2MC6 - chains A and B; structure by solution NMR.

Chain A:
Protein: RNA polymerase inhibitor p7
From: Xanthomonas phage Xp10
UniProtKB: Q8LTJ5 (Q8LTJ5_9CAUD); numbering as in UniProt (aligned over 1-73)
Chain sequence (73 residues; numbered 1 to 73; the number before each row is that of its first residue):
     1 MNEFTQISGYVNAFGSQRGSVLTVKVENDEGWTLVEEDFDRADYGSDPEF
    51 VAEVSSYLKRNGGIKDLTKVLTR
Reported in the primary citation:
  - conformationally variable residues (order/disorder transition): K65 to R73
  - mutagenesis - R60E, L67A: unchanged binding to DNA-directed RNA polymerase subunit beta' (chain B)
  - mutagenesis - R60E: decreased binding to beta flap domain

Chain B:
Protein: DNA-directed RNA polymerase subunit beta'
Notes: EC 2.7.7.6
UniProtKB: Q8KTH8 (RPOC_XANOR); residues 1-10 here = UniProt positions 1-10
Chain sequence (10 residues; each row starts with the number of its first residue):
     1 MKDLLNLFNQ

How chain A and chain B interact:
Residue-residue contacts - 28 pairs, chain A then chain B:
  N2(A) - M1(B)
  N2(A) - L4(B)
  T5(A) - L5(B)
  Q6(A) - L5(B)
  I7(A) - L5(B)
  I7(A) - F8(B)
  S8(A) - N9(B)
  G15(A) - L4(B)
  G15(A) - L5(B)
  G15(A) - F8(B)
  S16(A) - L4(B)
  Q17(A) - M1(B)
  Q17(A) - D3(B)
  Q17(A) - L4(B)
  G19(A) - M1(B)
  R41(A) - M1(B)
  D47(A) - D3(B)
  D47(A) - L7(B)
  F50(A) - D3(B)
  F50(A) - L4(B)
  F50(A) - L7(B)
  F50(A) - F8(B)
  V51(A) - L7(B)
  V51(A) - F8(B)
  V54(A) - F8(B)
  L67(A) - F8(B)
  L67(A) - N9(B)
  T68(A) - F8(B)
Other interface residues (no listed pair), chain A (18 interface residues in all): M1, P48
Interface features reported in the paper:
  - residue pairs: L7(B)-F50(A) (hydrophobic contact), F8(B)-V51(A) (hydrophobic contact)
  - interface residues, chain A: F50(A), V51(A), L67(A)
  - hot spots on chain A (mutagenesis) - F50A, V51A: decreased binding to DNA-directed RNA polymerase subunit beta' (chain B)
  - interface residues, chain B: L7(B), F8(B)

Overview:
18 residues of chain A face 7 of chain B across their interface. The paper describes hydrophobic contacts
between L7(B) and F50(A) and F8(B) and V51(A). From the paper: F50A and V51A of chain A reduce binding to
DNA-directed RNA polymerase subunit beta' (chain B); interface residues F50(A), V51(A) and L7(B) among others;
4 substitutions were tested in all.
Here chain A is RNA polymerase inhibitor p7 (Xanthomonas phage Xp10) and chain B is DNA-directed RNA
polymerase subunit beta'. Entry 2MC6 (A bacteriophage transcription regulator inhibits bacterial transcription
initiation by sigma-factor displacement) was determined by solution NMR.
